9Q90 - chains 4 and 5 of the 14 polymer chains in the assembly; structure by electron microscopy, 3.50 A resolution.

Chain 4 (and 5):
Name: Psp operon transcriptional activator
Organism: Escherichia coli K-12
Notes: chain 5 of this document is another copy of the same molecule, construct and numbering; everything in this record applies to it too
Reference sequence: P37344 (PSPF_ECOLI); residue numbers follow UniProt; this construct covers 1-275
Amino-acid sequence (275 residues; row label = number of the first residue in the row):
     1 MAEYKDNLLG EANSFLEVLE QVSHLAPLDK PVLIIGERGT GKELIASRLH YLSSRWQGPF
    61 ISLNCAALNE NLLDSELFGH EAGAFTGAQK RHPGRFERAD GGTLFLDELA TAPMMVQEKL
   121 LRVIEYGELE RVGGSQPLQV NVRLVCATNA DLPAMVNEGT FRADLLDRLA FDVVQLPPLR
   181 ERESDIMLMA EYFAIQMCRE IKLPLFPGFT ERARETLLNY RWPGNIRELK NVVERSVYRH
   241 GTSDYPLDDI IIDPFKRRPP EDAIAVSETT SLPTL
Unresolved in the structure: 260-275 (chain 5: 1-2, 259-275)
UniProt features mapped onto this chain:
  - binding site (ATP): Gly36 to Glu43, Ala99 to Glu108
Bound ions: Mg2+: Glu43 (together with ADP)
Ligand contacts:
  - ADP (adenosine-5'-diphosphate), molecule 1: Asn7, Leu8, Leu9, Phe15, Gly39, Thr40, Gly41, Lys42, Glu43, Leu44, Met189, Phe193, Ile226, Arg227
  - ADP, molecule 2: Glu125, Tyr126, Asp164, Arg168
  - aluminium fluoride: Arg38, Gly39, Lys42, Glu43, Asp107, Glu108, Arg227

Interface between chain 4 and chain 5:
Residue-residue contacts (50):
  Arg38(4) with Asp164(5), salt bridge
  Gly39(4) with Asp164(5)
  Ser62(4) with Arg122(5), hydrogen bond
  Asn64(4) with Glu118(5)
  Ala66(4) with Glu118(5)
  Ala67(4) with Glu118(5), hydrogen bond (backbone-side chain)
  Asn69(4) with Asp74(5)
  Leu72(4) with Phe85(5), hydrophobic
  Glu76(4) with Val132(5); Gly133(5); Gly134(5), hydrogen bond (side chain-backbone)
  His80(4) with Ala84(5)
  Phe85(4) with Phe85(5), hydrophobic; Thr86(5)
  Thr86(4) with Thr86(5)
  Gly87(4) with Gly83(5); Ala84(5); Phe85(5); Thr86(5)
  Gln89(4) with Ala82(5); Gly83(5); Ala88(5); Gln89(5)
  Lys90(4) with Glu81(5), salt bridge; Ala84(5)
  His92(4) with Gly133(5), hydrogen bond (side chain-backbone); Gly134(5); Ser135(5)
  Arg95(4) with Glu130(5), salt bridge; Gly134(5)
  Arg98(4) with Gly134(5), hydrogen bond (side chain-backbone); Ser135(5); Gln136(5)
  Arg227(4) with Glu125(5), salt bridge; Asp164(5), salt bridge; Arg168(5)
  Asn231(4) with Asp167(5); Phe171(5)
  Arg235(4) with Phe171(5), hydrogen bond (side chain-backbone)
  Tyr238(4) with Gln21(5); His24(5); Leu25(5); Asp172(5)
  Arg239(4) with Asp172(5), salt bridge
  Pro254(4) with Ala170(5); Val173(5)
  Phe255(4) with Pro153(5); Val173(5), hydrophobic
  Arg258(4) with Glu17(5); Gln21(5), hydrogen bond
Other interface residues (no listed pair), chain 4 (28 interface residues in all): Ala88, Glu234
Other interface residues (no listed pair), chain 5 (36 interface residues in all): Leu28, Ile35, Met115, Leu121, Asp151, Ala163

In short:
28 residues of chain 4 and 36 residues of chain 5 are in contact, with 7 hydrogen bonds and 6 salt bridges.
Polar contacts include Arg38(4)-Asp164(5), Lys90(4)-Glu81(5) and Arg95(4)-Glu130(5). Bound to chain 4: ADP and
aluminium fluoride.
Both chains are Psp operon transcriptional activator (Escherichia coli K-12). Entry 9Q90 (CryoEM structure of
bacterial transcription intermediate complex mediated by activator PspF) was determined by electron
microscopy.
